Entry 6ZXJ (electron microscopy, 3.50 A resolution); this record covers chains A and G of the 9 polymer chains in the assembly.

== Chain A (and G) ==
Name: Protective antigen
From: Bacillus anthracis
Notes: chain G of this document is another copy of the same molecule, construct and numbering; everything in this record applies to it too
UniProtKB: Q68GS1 (Q68GS1_BACAN); residues 0-735 here correspond to UniProt positions 1-736 (UniProt number = residue number + 1)
Chain sequence (759 residues; numbered -23 to 735; the number before each row is that of its first residue; numbers below 1 keep their minus sign (Met-23 is residue -23)):
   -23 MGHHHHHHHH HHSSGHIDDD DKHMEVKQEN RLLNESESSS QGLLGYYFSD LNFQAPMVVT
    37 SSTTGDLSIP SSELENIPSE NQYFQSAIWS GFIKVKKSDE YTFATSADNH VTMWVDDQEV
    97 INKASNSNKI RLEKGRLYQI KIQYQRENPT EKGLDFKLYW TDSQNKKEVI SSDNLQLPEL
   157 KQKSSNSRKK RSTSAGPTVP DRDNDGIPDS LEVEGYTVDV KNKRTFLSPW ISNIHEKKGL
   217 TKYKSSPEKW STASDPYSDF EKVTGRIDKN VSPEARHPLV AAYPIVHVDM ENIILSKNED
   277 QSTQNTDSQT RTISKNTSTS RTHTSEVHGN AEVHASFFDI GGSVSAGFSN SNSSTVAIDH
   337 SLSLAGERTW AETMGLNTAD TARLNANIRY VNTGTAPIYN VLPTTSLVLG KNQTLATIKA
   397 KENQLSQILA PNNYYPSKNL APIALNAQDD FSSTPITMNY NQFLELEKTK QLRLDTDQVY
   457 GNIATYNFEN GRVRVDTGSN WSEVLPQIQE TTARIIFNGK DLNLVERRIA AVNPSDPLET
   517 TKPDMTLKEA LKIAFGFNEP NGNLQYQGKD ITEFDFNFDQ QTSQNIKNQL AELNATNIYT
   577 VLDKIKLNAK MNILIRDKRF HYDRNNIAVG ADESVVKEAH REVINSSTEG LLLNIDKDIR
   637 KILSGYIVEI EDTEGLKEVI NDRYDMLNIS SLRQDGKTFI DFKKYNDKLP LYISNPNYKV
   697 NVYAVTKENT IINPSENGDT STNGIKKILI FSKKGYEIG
Unresolved in the structure: -23 to 174, 275-286, 302-322, 735
Differences from the reference sequence: initiating methionine (-23); expression tag (-22 to -1)
Reported in the primary citation:
  - conformationally variable residues (order/disorder transition): Thr300 to Gly323

== Chain A / chain G interface ==
Residue-residue contacts - 37 pairs, chain A then chain G:
  Arg178(A) with Thr201(G)
  Asp185(A) with Arg200(G), salt bridge
  Ser186(A) with Arg200(G)
  Val189(A) with Arg200(G)
  Pro223(A) with Lys199(G)
  Glu224(A) with Thr201(G)
  Trp226(A) with Asn466(G)
  Ser325(A) with Asn415(G), hydrogen bond
  Ser327(A) with Asn415(G), hydrogen bond
  Asp451(A) with Leu416(G)
  Asp453(A) with Gln403(G), hydrogen bond
  Gly474(A) with Arg470(G), hydrogen bond (backbone-side chain)
  Ser475(A) with Arg468(G), hydrogen bond; Arg470(G), hydrogen bond
  Glu479(A) with Val469(G); Arg470(G); Val471(G), hydrogen bond (side chain-backbone)
  Pro482(A) with Asn246(G)
  Gln483(A) with Asp244(G), hydrogen bond; Lys245(G), hydrogen bond (side chain-backbone); Val469(G)
  Glu486(A) with Asn246(G)
  Asp512(A) with Thr240(G); Gly241(G); Arg252(G), salt bridge
  Pro513(A) with Val194(G), hydrophobic; Val196(G); Val239(G); Thr240(G)
  Leu514(A) with Thr240(G), hydrogen bond (backbone-backbone); Gly241(G); Arg242(G)
  Glu515(A) with Lys245(G), salt bridge
  Thr516(A) with Val196(G); Lys199(G), hydrogen bond (backbone-side chain)
  Thr517(A) with Lys199(G)
  Lys518(A) with Lys199(G)
Also at the interface, not in a pair above, chain A (31 interface residues in all): Asn180, Asn388, Arg449, Val455, Ser478, Val480, Pro519
Also at the interface, not in a pair above, chain G (26 interface residues in all): Tyr375, Ser402, Ile404, Ala417, Glu465

== In short ==
31 residues of chain A and 26 residues of chain G are in contact, with 11 hydrogen bonds and 3 salt bridges.
Polar pairs include Asp185(A)-Arg200(G), Asp512(A)-Arg252(G) and Glu515(A)-Lys245(G). The paper reports
conformational variability at Thr300(A).
Chain A and chain G are both Protective antigen (Bacillus anthracis); the structure, Fully-loaded anthrax
lethal toxin in its heptameric pre-pore state, in which the third lethal factor is ..., was determined by
electron microscopy (same publication as 6ZXK and 6ZXL).
